PDB entry 8VWE | X-ray diffraction, 2.20 A resolution | chains C and L of the 3 polymer chains in the assembly

== Chain C ==
Protein: Transmembrane protein gp41 IQN17 peptide
Chain sequence (45 residues; row label = number of the first residue in the row):
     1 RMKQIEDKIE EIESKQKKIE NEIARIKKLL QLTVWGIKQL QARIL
Not modelled in the structure: 1

== Chain L ==
Protein: Neutralizing antibody D5_AR Light Chain
Source organism: Homo sapiens
Notes: antibody fragment or engineered binder
Chain sequence (214 residues; numbered 1 to 213 plus 1 insertion-coded residue; the number before each row is that of its first residue):
     1 DIQMTQSPST LSASIGDRVT ITCRASEGIY HWLAWYQQKP GKAPKLLIYK ASSLASGAPS
    61 RFSGSGSGTD FTLTISSLQP DDFATYYCQQ YSNYPLTFGG GTKLEI
  106A K
   107 RTVAAPSVFI FPPSDEQLKS GTASVVCLLN NFYPREAKVQ WKVDNALQSG NSQESVTEQD
   167 SKDSTYSLSS TLTLSKADYE KHKVYACEVT HQGLSSPVTK SFNRGEC
Not modelled in the structure: 208-213
Disulfide bonds: Cys23-Cys88, Cys133-Cys193

== Chain C / chain L interface ==
Pairs across the interface - 8 pairs, chain C then chain L:
  Gln31(C) with Trp32(L)
  Trp35(C) with Tyr91(L), hydrophobic; Tyr94(L)
  Lys38(C) with Ser92(L), hydrogen bond (side chain-backbone); Asn93(L); Tyr94(L)
  Gln39(C) with Tyr94(L), hydrogen bond
  Ala42(C) with Tyr94(L)

== Summary ==
Chain C and chain L each contribute 5 residues to their interface; the contacts include 2 hydrogen bonds.
Polar pairs include Lys38(C)-Ser92(L) and Gln39(C)-Tyr94(L).
Here chain C is Transmembrane protein gp41 IQN17 peptide and chain L is Neutralizing antibody D5_AR Light
Chain (Homo sapiens). Entry 8VWE (HIV-1 neutralizing antibody D5_AR bound to HIV-1 gp41 coiled-coil pocket
IQN17) was determined by X-ray diffraction.
